4FSJ - chains C and F of the 7 polymer chains in the assembly; structure by X-ray diffraction, 3.50 A resolution.

# Chain C
Name: Capsid protein beta
Organism: Flock house virus
Notes: EC 3.4.23.44
UniProt: P12870 (CAPSD_FHV); residue numbers follow UniProt; this construct covers 1-363
Chain sequence (363 residues; numbered 1 to 363; the number before each row is that of its first residue):
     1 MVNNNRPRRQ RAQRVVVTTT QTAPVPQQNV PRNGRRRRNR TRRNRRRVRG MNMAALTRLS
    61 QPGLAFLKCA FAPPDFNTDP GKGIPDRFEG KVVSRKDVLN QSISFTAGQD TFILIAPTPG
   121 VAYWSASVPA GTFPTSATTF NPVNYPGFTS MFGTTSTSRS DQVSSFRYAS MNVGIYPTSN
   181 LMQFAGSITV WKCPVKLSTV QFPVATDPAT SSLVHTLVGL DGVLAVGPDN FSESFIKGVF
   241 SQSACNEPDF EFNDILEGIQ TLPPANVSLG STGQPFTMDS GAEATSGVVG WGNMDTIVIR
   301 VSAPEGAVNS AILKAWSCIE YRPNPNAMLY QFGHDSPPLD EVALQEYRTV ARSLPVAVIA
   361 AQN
Disordered / not traced: 1-54
Disulfides: C69-C318
Bound ions: Ca2+ site 1: D161 (shared with 1 residue of chain B); Ca2+ site 2: D249, E251 (shared with 1 residue of chain A; 1 residue of chain B); Ca2+ site 3: G273 (shared with 1 residue of chain A)

# Chain F
Name: Capsid protein Gamma
Organism: Flock house virus
UniProt: P12870 (CAPSD_FHV); numbering as in UniProt (aligned over 364-407)
Chain sequence (44 residues; numbered 364 to 407; the number before each row is that of its first residue):
   364 ASMWERVKSI IKSSLAAASN IPGPIGVAAS GISGLSALFE GFGF
Disordered / not traced: 383-407

# How chain C and chain F interact
Pairs across the interface (32; chain C residue first):
  A55(C) - K375(F)
  A55(C) - L378(F)
  L56(C) - K371(F)
  L56(C) - I374(F)  hydrophobic
  L56(C) - K375(F)
  R58(C) - L378(F)
  L64(C) - W367(F)  hydrophobic
  L67(C) - I374(F)  hydrophobic
  K68(C) - W367(F)
  F71(C) - M366(F)
  F71(C) - V370(F)  hydrophobic
  A72(C) - M366(F)  hydrophobic
  A72(C) - W367(F)
  D75(C) - M366(F)
  D75(C) - W367(F)  hydrogen bond (side chain-backbone)
  F76(C) - W367(F)
  F240(C) - M366(F)  hydrophobic
  E346(C) - I374(F)
  E346(C) - S377(F)
  E346(C) - L378(F)
  T349(C) - S377(F)
  V350(C) - I374(F)  hydrophobic
  S353(C) - I373(F)
  L354(C) - R369(F)
  L354(C) - I373(F)  hydrophobic
  V358(C) - M366(F)  hydrophobic
  Q362(C) - A364(F)
  Q362(C) - S365(F)
  Q362(C) - M366(F)
  Q362(C) - R369(F)
  N363(C) - S365(F)
  N363(C) - M366(F)
Other interface residues (no listed pair), chain C (21 interface residues in all): Q242, P355

# In short
The interface between chain C and chain F involves 21 residues on one side and 12 on the other, with 1
hydrogen bond. The hydrogen-bonded pair is D75(C)-W367(F). D249(C) and E251(C) coordinate Ca2+ site 2.
Here chain C is Capsid protein beta and chain F is Capsid protein Gamma, both from Flock house virus. Entry
4FSJ (Crystal structure of the virus like particle of Flock House virus) was determined by X-ray diffraction.
